Entry 2R7Z (X-ray diffraction, 3.80 A resolution); this record covers chains T and B of the 15 polymer chains in the assembly.

# Chain T
Molecule: 17-nt DNA strand
Sequence (17 nucleotides; numbered 11 to 27; the number before each row is that of its first residue):
    11 TACTTGGCCCTCCTCAT
Ion coordination: Cisplatin Pt: DG16, DG17
Residues lining bound ligands: Cisplatin (CPT): DT15, DG16, DG17

# Chain B
Name: DNA-directed RNA polymerase II subunit RPB2
Source organism: Saccharomyces cerevisiae
Notes: EC 2.7.7.6
Reference sequence: P08518 (RPB2_YEAST); numbering as in UniProt (aligned over 1-1224)
Chain sequence (1224 residues; each row starts with the number of its first residue):
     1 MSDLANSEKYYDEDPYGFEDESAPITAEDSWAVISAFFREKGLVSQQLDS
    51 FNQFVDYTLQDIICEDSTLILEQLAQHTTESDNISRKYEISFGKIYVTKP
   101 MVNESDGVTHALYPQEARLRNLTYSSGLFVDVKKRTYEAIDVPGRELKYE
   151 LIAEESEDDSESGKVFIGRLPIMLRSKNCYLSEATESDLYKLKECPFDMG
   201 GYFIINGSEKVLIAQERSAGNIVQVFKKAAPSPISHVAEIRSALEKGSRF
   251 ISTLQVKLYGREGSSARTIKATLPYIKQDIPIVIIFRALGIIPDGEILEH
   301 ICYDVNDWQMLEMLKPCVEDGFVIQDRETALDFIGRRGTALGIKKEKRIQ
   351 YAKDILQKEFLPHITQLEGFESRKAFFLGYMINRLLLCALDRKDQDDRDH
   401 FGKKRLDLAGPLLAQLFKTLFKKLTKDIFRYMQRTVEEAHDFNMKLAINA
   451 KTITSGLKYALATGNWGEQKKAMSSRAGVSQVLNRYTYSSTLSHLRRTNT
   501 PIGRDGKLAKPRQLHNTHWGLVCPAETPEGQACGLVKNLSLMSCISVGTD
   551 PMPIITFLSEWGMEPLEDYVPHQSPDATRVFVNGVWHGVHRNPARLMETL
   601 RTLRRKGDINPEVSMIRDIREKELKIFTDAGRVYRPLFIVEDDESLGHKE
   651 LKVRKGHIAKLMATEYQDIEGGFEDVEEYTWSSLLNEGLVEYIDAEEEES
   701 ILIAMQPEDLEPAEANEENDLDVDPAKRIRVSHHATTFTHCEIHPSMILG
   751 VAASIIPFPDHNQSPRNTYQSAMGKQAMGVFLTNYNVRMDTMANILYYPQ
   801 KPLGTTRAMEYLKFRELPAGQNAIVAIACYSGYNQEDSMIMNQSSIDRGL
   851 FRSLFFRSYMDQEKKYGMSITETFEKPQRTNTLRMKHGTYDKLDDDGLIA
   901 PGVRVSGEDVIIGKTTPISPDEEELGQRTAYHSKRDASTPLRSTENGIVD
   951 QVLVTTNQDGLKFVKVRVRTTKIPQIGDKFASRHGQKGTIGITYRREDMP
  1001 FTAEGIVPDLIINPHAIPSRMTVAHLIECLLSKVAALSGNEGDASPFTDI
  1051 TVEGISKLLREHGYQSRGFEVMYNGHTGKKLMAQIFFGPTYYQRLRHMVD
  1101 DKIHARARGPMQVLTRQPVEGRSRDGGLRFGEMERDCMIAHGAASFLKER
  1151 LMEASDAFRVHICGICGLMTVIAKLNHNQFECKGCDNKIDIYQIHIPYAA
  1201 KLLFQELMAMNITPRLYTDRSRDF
Not modelled in the structure: 1-19, 71-89, 135-163, 336-344, 438-445, 503-506, 669-677, 716-721, 920-932
Ion coordination: Zn2+: Cys1163, Cys1166, Cys1182, Cys1185

# Chain T / chain B interface
Contacting residue pairs - 19 pairs, chain T then chain B:
  DC19(T) - Met1133(B)  sugar contact
  DC20(T) - Arg1129(B)  salt bridge to the phosphate
  DC20(T) - Gly1131(B)  phosphate contact
  DT21(T) - Leu1128(B)  phosphate contact
  DT21(T) - Arg1129(B)  hydrogen bond to the phosphate
  DC22(T) - Gly1121(B)  phosphate contact
  DC22(T) - Arg1122(B)  hydrogen bond to the phosphate
  DC23(T) - Met792(B)  phosphate contact
  DC23(T) - Arg1122(B)  salt bridge to the phosphate
  DC23(T) - Ser1123(B)  phosphate contact
  DT24(T) - Thr791(B)  phosphate contact
  DT24(T) - Met792(B)  phosphate contact
  DT24(T) - Arg857(B)  salt bridge to the phosphate
  DT24(T) - Arg942(B)  salt bridge to the phosphate
  DC25(T) - Lys210(B)  phosphate contact
  DC25(T) - Thr791(B)  phosphate contact
  DA26(T) - Lys210(B)  salt bridge to the phosphate
  DA26(T) - Ala462(B)  sugar contact
  DA26(T) - Thr463(B)  sugar contact
Interface residues without a listed pair, chain B (17 interface residues in all): Ser208, Val482, Glu1132

# Summary
Chain T and chain B form an interface of 8 and 17 residues respectively; the contacts include 2 hydrogen bonds
and 5 salt bridges. Polar contacts include DT21(T)-Arg1129(B), DC22(T)-Arg1122(B) and DC20(T)-Arg1129(B).
Chain T binds Cisplatin. The Cisplatin Pt site is built by DG16(T) and DG17(T).
Here chain T is a 17-nt DNA strand and chain B is DNA-directed RNA polymerase II subunit RPB2 (Saccharomyces
cerevisiae). Entry 2R7Z (Cisplatin lesion containing RNA polymerase II elongation complex) was determined by
X-ray diffraction.
